Entry 9O4J (electron microscopy, 3.06 A resolution); this record covers chains A and B.

Chain A:
Name: DELLA protein RGA
From: Arabidopsis thaliana
Reference sequence: Q9SLH3 (RGA_ARATH); numbering as in UniProt (aligned over 1-587)
Sequence (597 residues; each row starts with the number of its first residue):
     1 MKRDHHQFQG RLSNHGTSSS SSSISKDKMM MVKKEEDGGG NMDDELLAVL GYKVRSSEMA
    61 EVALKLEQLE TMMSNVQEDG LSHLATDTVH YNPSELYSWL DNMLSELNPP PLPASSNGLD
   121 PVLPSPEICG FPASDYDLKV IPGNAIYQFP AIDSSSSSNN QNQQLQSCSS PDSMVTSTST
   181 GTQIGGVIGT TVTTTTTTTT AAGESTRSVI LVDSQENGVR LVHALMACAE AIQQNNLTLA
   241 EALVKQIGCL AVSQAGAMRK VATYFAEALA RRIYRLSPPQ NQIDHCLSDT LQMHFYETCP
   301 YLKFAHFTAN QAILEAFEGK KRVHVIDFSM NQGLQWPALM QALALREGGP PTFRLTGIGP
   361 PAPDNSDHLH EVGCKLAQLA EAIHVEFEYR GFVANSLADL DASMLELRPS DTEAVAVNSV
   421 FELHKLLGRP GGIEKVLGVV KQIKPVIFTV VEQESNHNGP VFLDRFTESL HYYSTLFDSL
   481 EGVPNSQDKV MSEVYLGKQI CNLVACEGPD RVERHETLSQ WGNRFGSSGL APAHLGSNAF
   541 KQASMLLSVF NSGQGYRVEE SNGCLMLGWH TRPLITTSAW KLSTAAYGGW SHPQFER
Unresolved in the structure: 1-41, 110-204, 584-597
Differences from the reference sequence: engineered mutation Gln-163 (Lys in Q9SLH3), Gln-164 (Arg in Q9SLH3), Gln-166 (Lys in Q9SLH3); expression tag (588-597)
UniProt features mapped onto this chain:
  - region: Glu-371 to Ser-403 (Leucine repeat II (LRII))
  - motif: Asp-44 to Ala-48 (DELLA motif), Leu-66 to Glu-70 (LEXLE motif), Val-89 to Pro-93 (VHYNP motif), Val-323 to Asp-327 (VHIID), Leu-423 to Leu-427 (LXXLL motif)
  - mutagenesis: Asp-44 to Ala-60 (In rga-delta17; induces resistance to GA-induced degradation but does not affect nuclear localization), Gln-341 (Q341R: Causes a semidwarf phenotype by abolishing the interaction with GID2 leading to prevent its degradation), Asp-478 (D478N: In rga-2; partially suppresses phenotypic defects of GA-mutant ga1-3)

Chain B:
Name: Gibberellin receptor GID1A
From: Arabidopsis thaliana
Notes: EC 3.-.-.-
Reference sequence: Q9MAA7 (GID1A_ARATH); residues 1-345 here = UniProt positions 1-345
Sequence (355 residues; numbered 1 to 355; the number before each row is that of its first residue):
     1 MAASDEVNLI ESRTVVPLNT WVLISNFKVA YNILRRPDGT FNRHLAEYLD RKVTANANPV
    61 DGVFSFDVLI DRRINLLSRV YRPAYADQEQ PPSILDLEKP VDGDIVPVIL FFHGGSFAHS
   121 SANSAIYDTL CRRLVGLCKC VVVSVNYRRA PENPYPCAYD DGWIALNWVN SRSWLKSKKD
   181 SKVHIFLAGD SSGGNIAHNV ALRAGESGID VLGNILLNPM FGGNERTESE KSLDGKYFVT
   241 VRDRDWYWKA FLPEGEDREH PACNPFSPRG KSLEGVSFPK SLVVVAGLDL IRDWQLAYAE
   301 GLKKAGQEVK LMHLEKATVG FYLLPNNNHF HNVMDEISAF VNAECGGDYK DDDDK
Unresolved in the structure: 1-9, 344-355
Differences from the reference sequence: expression tag (346-355)
UniProt features mapped onto this chain:
  - motif: His-113 to Gly-115 (Involved in the stabilization of the negatively charged intermediate by the formation of the oxyanion hole)
  - active site: Ser-191, Asp-289
  - binding site (gibberellin A4): Gly-115, Ser-116, Tyr-127, Ser-191, Gly-320
  - binding site (gibberellin A3): Ser-116, Tyr-127, Ser-191, Phe-238, Gly-320
  - modified residue: Ala-2 (N-acetylalanine)
Ligand contacts: gibberellin a3 (GA3): Ile-24, Phe-27, Lys-28, Tyr-31, Arg-35, Gly-115, Ser-116, Tyr-127, Asp-190, Ser-191, Phe-238, Val-239, Asp-243, Arg-244, Tyr-247, Val-319, Gly-320, Tyr-322, Leu-323

Interface between chain A and chain B:
Contacting residue pairs (75):
  Leu-46(A) with Leu-324(B), hydrophobic; Pro-325(B); Asn-326(B)
  Leu-50(A) with Ala-125(B); Ile-126(B), hydrophobic
  Gly-51(A) with Arg-51(B)
  Tyr-52(A) with Leu-23(B), hydrophobic; Asn-26(B); Arg-51(B)
  Met-59(A) with Leu-18(B), hydrophobic; Asn-19(B); Val-22(B), hydrophobic
  Val-62(A) with Val-22(B), hydrophobic
  Ala-63(A) with Leu-18(B), hydrophobic; Trp-21(B)
  Leu-66(A) with Val-22(B); Ser-25(B); Asn-26(B); Val-29(B), hydrophobic
  Glu-67(A) with Arg-13(B), salt bridge
  Glu-70(A) with Lys-28(B), salt bridge; Asn-32(B)
  Met-73(A) with Asn-32(B)
  Glu-78(A) with Pro-37(B)
  Ala-85(A) with Ile-33(B); Asn-42(B); Leu-45(B)
  His-90(A) with Leu-45(B); Tyr-48(B), hydrogen bond (backbone-side chain)
  Asn-92(A) with Tyr-48(B)
  Pro-93(A) with Tyr-48(B); Leu-49(B), hydrophobic; Arg-51(B)
  Leu-96(A) with Asn-26(B)
  Trp-99(A) with Asn-26(B)
  Ser-205(A) with Asn-58(B)
  Thr-206(A) with Asn-56(B)
  Arg-207(A) with Asn-56(B), hydrogen bond (backbone-side chain); Ala-57(B), hydrogen bond (backbone-backbone); Asn-58(B), hydrogen bond; Pro-92(B), hydrogen bond (side chain-backbone); Ser-93(B)
  Ser-208(A) with Thr-54(B); Ala-55(B), hydrogen bond (side chain-backbone)
  Val-209(A) with Phe-66(B); Asp-67(B), hydrogen bond (backbone-backbone); Ile-94(B), hydrophobic
  Ile-210(A) with Asp-67(B)
  Leu-211(A) with Asp-67(B), hydrogen bond (backbone-backbone); Val-68(B); Leu-69(B), hydrogen bond (backbone-backbone); Leu-97(B), hydrophobic; Glu-98(B)
  Val-212(A) with Arg-72(B)
  Asp-213(A) with Leu-69(B); Trp-168(B); Arg-172(B), salt bridge
  Val-222(A) with Ile-94(B), hydrophobic
  His-223(A) with Leu-95(B)
  His-471(A) with Ile-94(B)
  Asp-478(A) with Arg-72(B), salt bridge
  Leu-535(A) with Tyr-48(B), hydrogen bond (backbone-side chain)
  Ser-537(A) with Tyr-48(B)
  Phe-540(A) with His-44(B); Tyr-48(B), hydrophobic
  Lys-541(A) with His-44(B)
  Ser-544(A) with His-44(B)
  Glu-559(A) with Lys-52(B)
  Glu-560(A) with Tyr-48(B); Arg-51(B), salt bridge
  His-570(A) with Leu-69(B); Leu-77(B)
  Thr-571(A) with Asp-67(B); Arg-79(B); Asn-123(B)
Also at the interface, not in a pair above, chain A (54 interface residues in all): Asp-44, Leu-47, Val-49, Ala-60, Leu-69, Leu-81, Thr-86, Tyr-91, Ser-94, Met-103, Gln-554, Gly-555, Arg-557, Pro-573
Also at the interface, not in a pair above, chain B (55 interface residues in all): Phe-27, Ala-30, Arg-36, Glu-47, Ile-70, Asn-75, Pro-91, Thr-129, Leu-323

In short:
54 residues of chain A and 55 residues of chain B are in contact; the contacts include 10 hydrogen bonds and 5
salt bridges. Polar contacts include Glu-67(A)/Arg-13(B), Glu-70(A)/Lys-28(B) and Asp-213(A)/Arg-172(B). Bound
to chain B: gibberellin a3.
Chain A is DELLA protein RGA and chain B is Gibberellin receptor GID1A, both from Arabidopsis thaliana; the
structure, Cryo-EM Structure of the Arabidopsis GA3-GID1A-RGA Complex, was determined by electron microscopy
(same publication as 9O4K and 9OI8).
